Entry 8FX5 (electron microscopy, 2.45 A resolution); this record covers chains B and G of the 5 polymer chains in the assembly.

== Chain B ==
Molecule: Guanine nucleotide-binding protein G(I)/G(S)/G(T) subunit beta-1
From: Homo sapiens
Reference sequence: P62873 (GBB1_HUMAN); numbering as in UniProt (aligned over 2-340)
Amino-acid sequence (349 residues; each row starts with the number of its first residue; numbers below 1 keep their minus sign (His-8 is residue -8)):
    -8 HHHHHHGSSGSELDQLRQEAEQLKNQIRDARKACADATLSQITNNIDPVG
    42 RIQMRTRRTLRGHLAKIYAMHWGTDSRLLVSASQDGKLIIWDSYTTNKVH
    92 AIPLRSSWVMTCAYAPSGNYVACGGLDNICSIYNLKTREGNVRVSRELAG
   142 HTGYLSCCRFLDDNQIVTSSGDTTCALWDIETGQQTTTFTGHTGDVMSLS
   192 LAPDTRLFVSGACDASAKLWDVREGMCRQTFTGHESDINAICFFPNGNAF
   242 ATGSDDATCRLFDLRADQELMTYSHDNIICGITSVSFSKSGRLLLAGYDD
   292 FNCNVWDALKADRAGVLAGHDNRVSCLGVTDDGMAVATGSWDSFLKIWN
Unresolved in the structure: -8 to 1
Construct notes: expression tag (-8 to 1)
UniProt features mapped onto this chain:
  - modified residue: Ser2 (N-acetylserine), His266 (Phosphohistidine)
  - natural variant: Leu30 (L30F: In MRD42; uncertain significance), Arg52 (R52G: In MRD42), Gly64 (G64V: In MRD42), Asp76 (D76E: In MRD42; D76G: In MRD42), Gly77 (G77S: In MRD42), Lys78 (K78R: In MRD42), Ile80 (I80N: In MRD42; I80T: In MRD42), His91 (H91R: In MRD42; uncertain significance), Ala92 (A92T: In MRD42), Pro94 (P94S: In MRD42), Leu95 (L95P: In MRD42), Arg96 (R96L: In MRD42), 5 further natural variant entries in UniProt

== Chain G ==
Molecule: Guanine nucleotide-binding protein G(I)/G(S)/G(O) subunit gamma-2
From: Homo sapiens
Reference sequence: P59768 (GBG2_HUMAN); residue numbers follow UniProt; this construct covers 2-71
Amino-acid sequence (70 residues; numbered 2 to 71; the number before each row is that of its first residue):
     2 ASNNTASIAQARKLVEQLKMEANIDRIKVSKAAADLMAYCEAHAKEDPLL
    52 TPVPASENPFREKKFFCAIL
Unresolved in the structure: 2-6, 64-71
UniProt features mapped onto this chain:
  - modified residue: Ala2 (N-acetylalanine), Cys68 (Cysteine methyl ester)
  - lipidation: Cys68 (S-geranylgeranyl cysteine)

== Chain B / chain G interface ==
Residue-residue contacts (79):
  Glu3(B) with Ile9(G)
  Leu7(B) with Ile9(G); Ala12(G), hydrophobic; Val16(G)
  Glu10(B) with Val16(G)
  Ala11(B) with Leu15(G), hydrophobic; Leu19(G)
  Leu14(B) with Val16(G); Leu19(G), hydrophobic; Lys20(G)
  Lys15(B) with Leu19(G)
  Ile18(B) with Leu19(G); Ala23(G), hydrophobic
  Ala21(B) with Arg27(G)
  Cys25(B) with Ile28(G); Lys29(G); Val30(G), hydrogen bond (backbone-backbone)
  Ala26(B) with Val30(G), hydrophobic
  Asp27(B) with Lys29(G); Val30(G), hydrogen bond (side chain-backbone); Ser31(G), hydrogen bond
  Ala28(B) with Val30(G)
  Leu30(B) with Ala34(G), hydrophobic
  Ile33(B) with Ser31(G); Ala34(G), hydrophobic
  Thr34(B) with Met38(G)
  Ile37(B) with Met38(G), hydrophobic
  Val40(B) with Leu51(G), hydrophobic
  Met45(B) with Leu50(G), hydrophobic
  Arg48(B) with Phe61(G); Arg62(G)
  Arg49(B) with Pro60(G); Phe61(G), hydrogen bond (side chain-backbone)
  Ser84(B) with Phe61(G)
  Tyr85(B) with Pro60(G); Phe61(G), hydrophobic
  Cys218(B) with Gln18(G), hydrogen bond (backbone-side chain); Glu22(G)
  Arg219(B) with Glu22(G)
  Gln220(B) with Ile25(G)
  Thr221(B) with Glu22(G), hydrogen bond
  Phe235(B) with Leu37(G), hydrophobic; Tyr40(G), hydrophobic; Cys41(G), hydrophobic
  Pro236(B) with Tyr40(G)
  Asn237(B) with Tyr40(G)
  Leu252(B) with Leu37(G), hydrophobic
  Asp254(B) with Ala33(G)
  Arg256(B) with Arg27(G); Ile28(G); Ala33(G); Asp36(G), salt bridge
  Ala257(B) with Ile28(G)
  Asp258(B) with Ile25(G); Arg27(G), salt bridge
  Gln259(B) with Val30(G)
  Leu261(B) with Val30(G), hydrophobic; Leu37(G), hydrophobic
  Ser279(B) with Asp48(G), hydrogen bond; Leu50(G)
  Lys280(B) with Glu47(G); Asp48(G), hydrogen bond (backbone-side chain)
  Ser281(B) with Tyr40(G); Cys41(G); His44(G); Asp48(G), hydrogen bond
  Gly282(B) with Cys41(G)
  Arg283(B) with Cys41(G)
  Leu300(B) with Cys41(G), hydrophobic
  Asp323(B) with Pro49(G)
  Gly324(B) with Pro49(G); Leu50(G)
  Met325(B) with Pro49(G), hydrophobic; Leu50(G); Pro60(G)
  Ala326(B) with Phe61(G), hydrophobic
  Val327(B) with Leu50(G), hydrophobic
  Ile338(B) with Phe61(G), hydrophobic
  Asn340(B) with Asn59(G), hydrogen bond
Other interface residues (no listed pair), chain B (58 interface residues in all): Leu4, Gln17, Arg22, Ala24, Ile43, Trp63, Ala240, Leu284, Val320
Other interface residues (no listed pair), chain G (36 interface residues in all): Arg13, Asp26, Ala45, Val54

== Summary ==
58 residues of chain B face 36 of chain G across their interface; the contacts include 10 hydrogen bonds and 2
salt bridges. Polar pairs include Arg256(B)-Asp36(G), Asp258(B)-Arg27(G) and Asp27(B)-Val30(G).
Here chain B is Guanine nucleotide-binding protein G(I)/G(S)/G(T) subunit beta-1 and chain G is Guanine
nucleotide-binding protein G(I)/G(S)/G(O) subunit gamma-2, both from Homo sapiens. Entry 8FX5 (Human M4
muscarinic acetylcholine receptor complex with Gi1 and xanomeline) was determined by electron microscopy.
